Entry 9F5W (electron microscopy, 7.50 A resolution (low resolution: residue-level contacts below are approximate; hydrogen-bond / salt-bridge calls are withheld)); this record covers chains A and B of the 6 polymer chains in the assembly.

[Chain A]
Protein: Structural maintenance of chromosomes protein 2
Organism: Homo sapiens
UniProtKB: O95347 (SMC2_HUMAN); numbering as in UniProt (aligned over 1-1197)
Sequence (1197 residues; numbered 1 to 1197; the number before each row is that of its first residue):
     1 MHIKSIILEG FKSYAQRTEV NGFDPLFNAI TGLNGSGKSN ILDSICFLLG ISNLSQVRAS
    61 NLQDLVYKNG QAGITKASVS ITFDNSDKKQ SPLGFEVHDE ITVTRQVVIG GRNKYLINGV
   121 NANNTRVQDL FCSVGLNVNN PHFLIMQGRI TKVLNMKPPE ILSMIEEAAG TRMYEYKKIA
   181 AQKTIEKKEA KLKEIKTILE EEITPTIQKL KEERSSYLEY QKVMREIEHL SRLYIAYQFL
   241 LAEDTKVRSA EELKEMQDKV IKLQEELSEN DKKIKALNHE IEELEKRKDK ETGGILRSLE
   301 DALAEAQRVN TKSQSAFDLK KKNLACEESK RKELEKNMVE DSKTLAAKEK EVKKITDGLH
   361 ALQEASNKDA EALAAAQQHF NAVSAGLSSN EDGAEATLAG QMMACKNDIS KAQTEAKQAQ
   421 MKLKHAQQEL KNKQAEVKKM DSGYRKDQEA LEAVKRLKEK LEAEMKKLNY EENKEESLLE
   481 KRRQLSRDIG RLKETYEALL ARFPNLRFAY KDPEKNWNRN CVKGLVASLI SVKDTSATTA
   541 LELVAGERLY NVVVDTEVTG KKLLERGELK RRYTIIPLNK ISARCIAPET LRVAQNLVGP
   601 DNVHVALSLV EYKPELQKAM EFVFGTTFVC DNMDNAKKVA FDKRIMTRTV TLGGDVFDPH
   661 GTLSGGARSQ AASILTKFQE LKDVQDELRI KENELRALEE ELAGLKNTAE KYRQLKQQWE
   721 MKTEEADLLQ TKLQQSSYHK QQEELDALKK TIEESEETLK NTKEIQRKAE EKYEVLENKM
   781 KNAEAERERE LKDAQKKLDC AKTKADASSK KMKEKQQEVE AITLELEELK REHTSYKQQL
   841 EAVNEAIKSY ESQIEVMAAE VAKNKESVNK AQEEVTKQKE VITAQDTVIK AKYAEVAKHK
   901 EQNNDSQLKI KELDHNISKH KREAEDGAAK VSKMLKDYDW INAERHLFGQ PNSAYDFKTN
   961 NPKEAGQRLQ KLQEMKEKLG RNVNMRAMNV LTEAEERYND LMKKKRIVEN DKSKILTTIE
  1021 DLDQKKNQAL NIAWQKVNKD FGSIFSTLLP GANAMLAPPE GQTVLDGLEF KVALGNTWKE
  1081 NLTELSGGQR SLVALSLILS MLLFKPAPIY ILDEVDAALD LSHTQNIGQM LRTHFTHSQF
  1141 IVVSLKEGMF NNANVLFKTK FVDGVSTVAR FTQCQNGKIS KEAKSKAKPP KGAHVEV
Disordered / not traced: 261-908, 1162-1197
Curated features (UniProtKB/Swiss-Prot):
  - binding site (ATP): Gly32 to Ser39
  - modified residue (N6-acetyllysine): Lys114, Lys222, Lys677, Lys1158, Lys1160

[Chain B]
Protein: Structural maintenance of chromosomes protein 4
Organism: Homo sapiens
UniProtKB: Q9NTJ3 (SMC4_HUMAN); residues 2-1288 here = UniProt positions 2-1288
Sequence (1305 residues; row label = number of the first residue in the row; numbers below 1 keep their minus sign (His-16 is residue -16)):
   -16 HHHHHHHHHH LEVLFQGPPR KGTQPSTARR REEGPPPPSP DGASSDAEPE PPSGRTESPA
    44 TAAETASEEL DNRSLEEILN SIPPPPPPAM TNEAGAPRLM ITHIVNQNFK SYAGEKILGP
   104 FHKRFSCIIG PNGSGKSNVI DSMLFVFGYR AQKIRSKKLS VLIHNSDEHK DIQSCTVEVH
   164 FQKIIDKEGD DYEVIPNSNF YVSRTACRDN TSVYHISGKK KTFKDVGNLL RSHGIDLDHN
   224 RFLILQGEVE QIAMMKPKGQ TEHDEGMLEY LEDIIGCGRL NEPIKVLCRR VEILNEHRGE
   284 KLNRVKMVEK EKDALEGEKN IAIEFLTLEN EIFRKKNHVC QYYIYELQKR IAEMETQKEK
   344 IHEDTKEINE KSNILSNEMK AKNKDVKDTE KKLNKITKFI EENKEKFTQL DLEDVQVREK
   404 LKHATSKAKK LEKQLQKDKE KVEEFKSIPA KSNNIINETT TRNNALEKEK EKEEKKLKEV
   464 MDSLKQETQG LQKEKESREK ELMGFSKSVN EARSKMDVAQ SELDIYLSRH NTAVSQLTKA
   524 KEALIAASET LKERKAAIRD IEGKLPQTEQ ELKEKEKELQ KLTQEETNFK SLVHDLFQKV
   584 EEAKSSLAMN RSRGKVLDAI IQEKKSGRIP GIYGRLGDLG AIDEKYDVAI SSCCHALDYI
   644 VVDSIDIAQE CVNFLKRQNI GVATFIGLDK MAVWAKKMTE IQTPENTPRL FDLVKVKDEK
   704 IRQAFYFALR DTLVADNLDQ ATRVAYQKDR RWRVVTLQGQ IIEQSGTMTG GGSKVMKGRM
   764 GSSLVIEISE EEVNKMESQL QNDSKKAMQI QEQKVQLEER VVKLRHSERE MRNTLEKFTA
   824 SIQRLIEQEE YLNVQVKELE ANVLATAPDK KKQKLLEENV SAFKTEYDAV AEKAGKVEAE
   884 VKRLHNTIVE INNHKLKAQQ DKLDKINKQL DECASAITKA QVAIKTADRN LQKAQDSVLR
   944 TEKEIKDTEK EVDDLTAELK SLEDKAAEVV KNTNAAEESL PEIQKEHRNL LQELKVIQEN
  1004 EHALQKDALS IKLKLEQIDG HIAEHNSKIK YWHKEISKIS LHPIEDNPIE EISVLSPEDL
  1064 EAIKNPDSIT NQIALLEARC HEMKPNLGAI AEYKKKEELY LQRVAELDKI TYERDSFRQA
  1124 YEDLRKQRLN EFMAGFYIIT NKLKENYQML TLGGDAELEL VDSLDPFSEG IMFSVRPPKK
  1184 SWKKIFNLSG GEKTLSSLAL VFALHHYKPT PLYFMDEIDA ALDFKNVSIV AFYIYEQTKN
  1244 AQFIIISLRN NMFEISDRLI GIYKTYNITK SVAVNPKEIA SKGLC
Disordered / not traced: -16 to 54, 69-79, 135-140, 348-1015, 1044-1049, 1279-1288
Sequence notes: expression tag (-16 to 1)
Curated features (UniProtKB/Swiss-Prot):
  - binding site (ATP): Gly113 to Ser120
  - modified residue: Ser22 (Phosphoserine), Ser28 (Phosphoserine), Thr39 (Phosphothreonine), Ser41 (Phosphoserine), Ser50 (Phosphoserine), Ser143 (Phosphoserine), Lys381 (N6-acetyllysine), Lys679 (N6-acetyllysine), Ser982 (Phosphoserine), Ser1056 (Phosphoserine)

[How chain A and chain B interact]
Residue-residue contacts (14; chain A residue first):
  Lys909(A) with Leu1018(B)
  Glu912(A) with Leu1018(B); Asp1022(B)
  Asn916(A) with Asp1022(B)
  Asn961(A) with Ile1032(B); Trp1035(B)
  Pro962(A) with Trp1035(B)
  Lys963(A) with Trp1035(B); Ser1040(B)
  Arg968(A) with Ser1040(B); Ser1043(B)
  Lys971(A) with Lys1041(B)
  Glu977(A) with Pro1088(B)
  Lys978(A) with Pro1088(B)
Interface residues without a listed pair, chain A (13 interface residues in all): Lys919, Asn960, Leu979
Interface residues without a listed pair, chain B (13 interface residues in all): Asn1029, His1036, Glu1038, Lys1087, Asn1089

[Summary]
Chain A and chain B each contribute 13 residues to their interface. Curated annotation (UniProt) lists 8
ATP-binding residues on chain A; 8 ATP-binding residues on chain B.
Chain A is Structural maintenance of chromosomes protein 2 and chain B is Structural maintenance of
chromosomes protein 4, both from Homo sapiens; the structure, Human condensin II - M18BP1 complex, was
determined by electron microscopy.
